Entry 3ZRY (X-ray diffraction, 6.50 A resolution (low resolution: residue-level contacts below are approximate; hydrogen-bond / salt-bridge calls are withheld)); this record covers chains A and D of the 9 polymer chains in the assembly.

== Chain A ==
Protein: ATP synthase subunit alpha, mitochondrial
Organism: Saccharomyces cerevisiae
UniProtKB: P07251 (ATPA_YEAST); residues 1-510 here correspond to UniProt positions 36-545 (UniProt number = residue number + 35)
Amino-acid sequence (510 residues; numbered 1 to 510; the number before each row is that of its first residue):
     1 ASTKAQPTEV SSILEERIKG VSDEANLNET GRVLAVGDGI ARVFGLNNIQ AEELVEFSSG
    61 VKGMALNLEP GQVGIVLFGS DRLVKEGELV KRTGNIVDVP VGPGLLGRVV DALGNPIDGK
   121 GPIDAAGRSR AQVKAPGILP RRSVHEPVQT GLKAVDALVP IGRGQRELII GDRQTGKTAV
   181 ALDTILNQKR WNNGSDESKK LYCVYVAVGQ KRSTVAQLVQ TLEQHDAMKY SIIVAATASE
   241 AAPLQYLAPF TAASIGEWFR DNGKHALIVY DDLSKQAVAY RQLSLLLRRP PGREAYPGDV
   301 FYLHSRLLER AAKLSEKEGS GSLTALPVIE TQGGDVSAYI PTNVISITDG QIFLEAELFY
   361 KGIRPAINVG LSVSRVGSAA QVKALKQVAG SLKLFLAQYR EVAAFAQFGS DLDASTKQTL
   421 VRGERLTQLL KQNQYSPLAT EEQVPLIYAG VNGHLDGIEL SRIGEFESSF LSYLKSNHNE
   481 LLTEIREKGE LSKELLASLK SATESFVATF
Disordered / not traced: 1-25, 408-409
Construct notes: variant Ser-305 (Pro340 in P07251)
Metal / ion sites: Mg2+: Thr-178 (together with AMP-PNP)
Small-molecule neighbours: AMP-PNP (ANP; phosphoaminophosphonic acid-adenylate ester): Arg-173, Gln-174, Thr-175, Gly-176, Lys-177, Thr-178, Ala-179, Glu-330, Phe-359, Arg-364, Pro-365, Gln-432, Asn-433, Gln-434
Curated features (UniProtKB/Swiss-Prot):
  - binding site (ATP): Gly-171 to Thr-178
  - site: Ser-372 (Required for activity)
  - modified residue (Phosphoserine): Ser-22, Ser-143

== Chain D ==
Protein: ATP synthase subunit beta, mitochondrial
Organism: Saccharomyces cerevisiae
Notes: EC 3.6.3.14
UniProtKB: P00830 (ATPB_YEAST); residues 1-478 here correspond to UniProt positions 34-511 (UniProt number = residue number + 33)
Amino-acid sequence (478 residues; numbered 1 to 478; the number before each row is that of its first residue):
     1 ASAAQSTPIT GKVTAVIGAI VDVHFEQSEL PAILNALEIK TPQGKLVLEV AQHLGENTVR
    61 TIAMDGTEGL VRGEKVLDTG GPISVPVGRE TLGRIINVIG EPIDERGPIK SKLRKPIHAD
   121 PPSFAEQSTS AEILETGIKV VDLLAPYARG GKIGLFGGAG VGKTVFIQEL INNIAKAHGG
   181 FSVFTGVGER TREGNDLYRE MKETGVINLE GESKVALVFG QMNEPPGARA RVALTGLTIA
   241 EYFRDEEGQD VLLFIDNIFR FTQAGSEVSA LLGRIPSAVG YQPTLATDMG LLQERITTTK
   301 KGSVTSVQAV YVPADDLTDP APATTFAHLD ATTVLSRGIS ELGIYPAVDP LDSKSRLLDA
   361 AVVGQEHYDV ASKVQETLQT YKSLQDIIAI LGMDELSEQD KLTVERARKI QRFLSQPFAV
   421 AEVFTGIPGK LVRLKDTVAS FKAVLEGKYD NIPEHAFYMV GGIEDVVAKA EKLAAEAN
Disordered / not traced: 1-5, 477-478
Metal / ion sites: Mg2+: Thr-164, Glu-193 (together with AMP-PNP)
Small-molecule neighbours:
  - AMP-PNP (ANP; phosphoaminophosphonic acid-adenylate ester), molecule 1: Gly-158, Ala-159, Gly-160, Val-161, Gly-162, Lys-163, Thr-164, Val-165, Glu-189, Arg-190, Tyr-345, Pro-346, Phe-418, Ala-421, Phe-424
  - AMP-PNP (ANP), molecule 2: Arg-356, Leu-358, Tyr-368
Curated features (UniProtKB/Swiss-Prot):
  - binding site (ATP): Gly-157 to Thr-164
  - modified residue: Thr-79 (Phosphothreonine), Thr-204 (Phosphothreonine), Ser-340 (Phosphoserine)

== How chain A and chain D interact ==
Residue-residue contacts - 82 pairs, chain A then chain D:
  Leu-34(A) / Gly-55(D)
  Leu-34(A) / Glu-56(D)
  Ala-35(A) / His-53(D)
  Ala-35(A) / Leu-54(D)
  Ala-35(A) / Gly-55(D)
  Val-36(A) / Gln-52(D)
  Val-36(A) / His-53(D)
  Gly-37(A) / Gln-52(D)
  Asp-38(A) / Gln-52(D)
  Asp-38(A) / Arg-274(D)
  Asp-81(A) / Ile-33(D)
  Arg-82(A) / Ala-32(D)
  Arg-82(A) / Ile-33(D)
  Arg-82(A) / Leu-34(D)
  Arg-82(A) / Asn-35(D)
  Val-84(A) / His-53(D)
  Lys-85(A) / Leu-30(D)
  Lys-85(A) / His-53(D)
  Glu-86(A) / Ser-28(D)
  Glu-86(A) / His-53(D)
  Glu-86(A) / Gly-55(D)
  Glu-86(A) / Glu-56(D)
  Glu-86(A) / Asn-57(D)
  Val-109(A) / Phe-124(D)
  Ile-117(A) / Phe-124(D)
  Ile-117(A) / Ala-125(D)
  Arg-173(A) / Phe-326(D)
  Arg-173(A) / Asp-352(D)
  Gln-174(A) / Thr-332(D)
  Gln-174(A) / Lys-354(D)
  Lys-211(A) / Lys-152(D)
  Lys-211(A) / Glu-294(D)
  Lys-211(A) / His-328(D)
  Lys-211(A) / Asp-330(D)
  Arg-212(A) / Pro-121(D)
  Arg-212(A) / Pro-122(D)
  Arg-212(A) / Ser-123(D)
  Arg-212(A) / Phe-124(D)
  Arg-212(A) / Gln-127(D)
  Arg-212(A) / Glu-294(D)
  Ser-213(A) / Gln-127(D)
  Ser-213(A) / Thr-129(D)
  Val-215(A) / Phe-124(D)
  Ala-216(A) / Phe-124(D)
  Ala-216(A) / Gln-127(D)
  Ala-216(A) / Thr-129(D)
  Gln-217(A) / Thr-129(D)
  Gln-217(A) / Arg-356(D)
  Gln-220(A) / Thr-129(D)
  Thr-237(A) / Glu-294(D)
  Ala-238(A) / Gly-290(D)
  Ala-238(A) / Glu-294(D)
  Ala-238(A) / His-328(D)
  Ser-239(A) / Pro-121(D)
  Ser-239(A) / Gly-290(D)
  Ser-239(A) / Leu-291(D)
  Ser-239(A) / Glu-294(D)
  Val-278(A) / Ala-286(D)
  Arg-281(A) / Ser-277(D)
  Gln-282(A) / Pro-283(D)
  Gln-282(A) / Thr-284(D)
  Gln-282(A) / Thr-287(D)
  Leu-285(A) / Ser-277(D)
  Leu-285(A) / Pro-283(D)
  Arg-288(A) / Gly-273(D)
  Glu-294(A) / Ala-278(D)
  Ala-295(A) / Ser-277(D)
  Gln-332(A) / Thr-318(D)
  Gly-333(A) / Thr-318(D)
  Glu-357(A) / Gln-379(D)
  Tyr-360(A) / Leu-351(D)
  Tyr-360(A) / Asp-352(D)
  Tyr-360(A) / Lys-354(D)
  Tyr-360(A) / Gln-375(D)
  Tyr-360(A) / Glu-376(D)
  Lys-361(A) / Glu-376(D)
  Arg-364(A) / Tyr-368(D)
  Arg-364(A) / Ser-372(D)
  Ala-406(A) / Asp-400(D)
  Gln-407(A) / Leu-384(D)
  Gln-407(A) / Leu-396(D)
  Gln-407(A) / Asp-400(D)
Other interface residues (no listed pair), chain A (48 interface residues in all): Arg-42, Gln-210, Val-219, Ala-242, Lys-275, Leu-286, Ala-356, Phe-359, Gly-362
Other interface residues (no listed pair), chain D (60 interface residues in all): Ala-51, Thr-58, Gly-81, Pro-82, Ile-275, Pro-276, Leu-317, Ala-323, Ala-327, Leu-329, Val-334, Ile-387

== In short ==
The interface between chain A and chain D involves 48 residues on one side and 60 on the other. One AMP-PNP
molecule is bound between chain A and chain D. Bound to chain D: AMP-PNP.
Here chain A is ATP synthase subunit alpha, mitochondrial and chain D is ATP synthase subunit beta,
mitochondrial, both from Saccharomyces cerevisiae. Entry 3ZRY (Rotor architecture in the F(1)-c(10)-ring
complex of the yeast F-ATP synthase) was determined by X-ray diffraction.
